PDB entry 1GVY | X-ray diffraction, 1.70 A resolution | chain A

== Chain A ==
Name: Mannan endo-1,4-beta-mannosidase
Organism: Pseudomonas cellulosa
Notes: EC 3.2.1.78
Reference sequence: P49424 (P49424); residue numbers follow UniProt; this construct covers 39-363
Amino-acid sequence (383 residues; each row starts with the number of its first residue):
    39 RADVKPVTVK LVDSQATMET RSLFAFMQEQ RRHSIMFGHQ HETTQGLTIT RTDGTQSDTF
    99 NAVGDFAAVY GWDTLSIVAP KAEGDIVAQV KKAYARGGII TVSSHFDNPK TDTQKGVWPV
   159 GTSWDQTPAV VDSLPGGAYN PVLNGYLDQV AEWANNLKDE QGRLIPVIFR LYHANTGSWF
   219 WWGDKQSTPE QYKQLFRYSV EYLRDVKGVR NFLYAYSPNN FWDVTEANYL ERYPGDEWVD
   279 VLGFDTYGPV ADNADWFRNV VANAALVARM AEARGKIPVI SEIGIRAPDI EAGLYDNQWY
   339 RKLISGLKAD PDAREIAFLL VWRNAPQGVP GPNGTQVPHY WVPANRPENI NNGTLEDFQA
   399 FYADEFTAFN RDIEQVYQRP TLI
Disordered / not traced: 39-42, 370-372
Differences from the reference sequence: engineered mutation A212 (Glu in P49424)
Metal / ion sites: Zn2+ site 1: E67, H71, E239 (together with 2-amino-2-hydroxymethyl-propane-1,3-diol); Na+: R69, S72, R352, I354; Zn2+ site 2: R208, H211, D283, E320
Ligand contacts: beta-D-mannopyranose / 2-deoxy-2-fluoro-beta-D-mannopyranose / dinitrophenylene: L113, A120, E121, H143, W162, H211, W217, F218, Y285, E320, A325, W360, R361, H377, W379
Swiss-Prot annotation at these positions:
  - active site: E320 (Nucleophile)
  - binding site (substrate): E121, H143, W162, W217, Y285, W360, R361
  - site: H211 (Plays an important role in maintaining the position of the catalytic nucleophile)

== In short ==
Bound to chain A: beta-D-mannopyranose / 2-deoxy-2-fluoro-beta-D-mannopyranose / dinitrophenylene. E67, H71
and E239 form the Zn2+ site 1. The Na+ site is built by R69, S72, R352 and I354. From UniProt: active-site
residue E320 and 7 substrate-binding residues.
Chain A is Mannan endo-1,4-beta-mannosidase (Pseudomonas cellulosa); the structure, Substrate distorsion by
beta-mannanase from Pseudomonas cellulosa, was determined by X-ray diffraction, deposited together with 1GW1.
